6GSI - chains J and L of the 12 polymer chains in the assembly; structure by electron microscopy, 3.75 A resolution.

Chain J (and L):
Name: VP2
From: Feline calicivirus strain F9
Notes: chain L of this document is another copy of the same molecule, construct and numbering; everything in this record applies to it too
UniProt: P28711 (VP2_FCVF9); residues 1-106 here = UniProt positions 1-106
Amino-acid sequence (106 residues; numbered 1 to 106; the number before each row is that of its first residue):
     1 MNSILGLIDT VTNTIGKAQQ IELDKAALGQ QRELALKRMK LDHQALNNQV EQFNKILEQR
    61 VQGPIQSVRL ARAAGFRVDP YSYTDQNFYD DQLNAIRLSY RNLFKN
Not modelled in the structure: 1-17
Differences from the reference sequence: conflict K37 (Gln in P28711), M39 (Ile in P28711), K40 (Gly in P28711), H43 (Arg in P28711), D85 (Asn in P28711), R101 (Lys in P28711), N106 (Ile in P28711)

How chain J and chain L interact:
Pairs across the interface (8):
  G75(J) with F88(L); Y89(L)
  F76(J) with N87(L); F88(L), hydrophobic; Y89(L)
  R77(J) with Q86(L), hydrogen bond (side chain-backbone); N87(L), hydrogen bond (backbone-backbone); Q92(L)
Other interface residues (no listed pair), chain J (4 interface residues in all): A74

Summary:
The interface between chain J and chain L involves 4 residues on one side and 5 on the other; the contacts
include 2 hydrogen bonds. Polar contacts include R77(J)-Q86(L) and R77(J)-N87(L).
Chain J and chain L are both VP2 (Feline calicivirus strain F9); the structure, Feline Calicivirus Strain F9
bound to a soluble ectodomain fragment of feline junctional adhesion molecule A ..., was determined by
electron microscopy, deposited together with 6GSH.
